9NW3 - chains KF and 2B of the 130 polymer chains in the assembly; structure by electron microscopy, 3.70 A resolution.

# Chain KF
Molecule: Tubulin beta chain
Organism: Tetrahymena thermophila CU428
UniProtKB: P41352 (TBB_TETTH); numbering as in UniProt (aligned over 1-443)
Amino-acid sequence (443 residues; numbered 1 to 443; the number before each row is that of its first residue):
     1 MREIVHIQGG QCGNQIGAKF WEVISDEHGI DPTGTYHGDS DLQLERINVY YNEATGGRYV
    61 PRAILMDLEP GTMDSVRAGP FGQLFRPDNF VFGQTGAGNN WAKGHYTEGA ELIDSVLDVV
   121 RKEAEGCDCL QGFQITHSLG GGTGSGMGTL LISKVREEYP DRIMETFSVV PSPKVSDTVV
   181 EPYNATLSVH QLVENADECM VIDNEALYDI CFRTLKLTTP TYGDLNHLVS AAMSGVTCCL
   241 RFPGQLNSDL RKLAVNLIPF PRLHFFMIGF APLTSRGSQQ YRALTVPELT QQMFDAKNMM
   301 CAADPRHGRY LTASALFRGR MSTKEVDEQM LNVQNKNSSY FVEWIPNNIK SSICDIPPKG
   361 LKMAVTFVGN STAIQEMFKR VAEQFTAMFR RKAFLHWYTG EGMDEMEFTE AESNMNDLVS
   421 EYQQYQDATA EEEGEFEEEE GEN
Unresolved in the structure: 431-443
Curated features (UniProtKB/Swiss-Prot):
  - binding site (GTP): Gln11, Glu69, Ser138, Gly142, Thr143, Gly144, Asn204, Asn226
  - binding site (Mg(2+)): Glu69
Residues lining bound ligands: GDP (guanosine-5'-diphosphate): Gly10, Gln11, Cys12, Gln15, Ile16, Asn99, Ser138, Gly140, Gly141, Gly142, Thr143, Gly144, Asp177, Glu181, Asn204, Tyr222, Leu225, Asn226
Reported in the primary citation:
  - specificity-determining residues: Glu157 (proposed by the authors, not directly observed)

# Chain 2B
Molecule: TLP1
Organism: Tetrahymena thermophila CU428
UniProtKB: I7M0H4 (I7M0H4_TETTS); residues -319 to 422 here correspond to UniProt positions 1-742 (UniProt number = residue number + 320)
Amino-acid sequence (742 residues; numbered -319 to 422; the number before each row is that of its first residue; numbers below 1 keep their minus sign (Met-319 is residue -319)):
  -319 MSEENNENQE NQYNDDDQYN HNEENEDNEQ QEQVDYANHD NDENQEHDPA NEEEQGEQNE
  -259 NVNNDNNNNY DEEEDGKRNE LDDYLSGGGS NRNDKQDQQS SSKRGSNFGV INKPDDNENY
  -199 LRNKDILDNF FKQYQGEVQN YFNEFQQKQI QDSQENGNNN FYSKQNNQQS QKEVSIVASD
  -139 VPLVLRISFY YDNITFHPTK NDQEELFNKP NSYKSIMDQL QKFFAVRRNI RNFDPNETKV
   -79 TYSDFVEFSY FFIENNDDLF LTQQGKEELW IQQQQESQLE KELRENIDKY ENMLKKTTNP
   -19 QEKLIIQNTI ENLKQQLTLL LNKDQGKKGK NLTKEQIRMK NLKEAFNFYC KQQNVTGVAF
    41 TFDRIVHEQN VINLACFMLF LKQFNILNKN KYVTKREIQI MFKKYALNYK ELDLDHFKIM
   101 IEKVAIAFYK EEENLSNIDR VEKLYQYIEI DNIHKFRSKF GLLNQPFNIQ VKDGFRLLPF
   161 DQGRDIVLKK VDPVVRQKVK QFQEFKKSQQ ALQIMQLDQK NINQSKLAPR SMENNRRSTP
   221 NLQQSSVYSQ PGGIGSYANK KIKNQIGKLD AGGKVSWQQL EQLSFSDMKN LNNGQFRPTD
   281 LFNENDDEED KIYLAEYNLQ EDRQRKIQEQ MVNKKGQENY GQIKEPVRPS LRYLQKHDPN
   341 YGKNGYSPSV GNLHRVHASA PEYYSPQNHM NQKQLAINQS YIQRAQQVDQ DQRMKEQAMM
   401 QKIMNNHDLK VQRGINAMNK RK
Unresolved in the structure: -319 to 9, 153-158, 206-422

# Interface between chain KF and chain 2B
Residue-residue contacts (36; chain KF residue first):
  Asp88(KF) with Gln150(2B), hydrogen bond
  Asp114(KF) with Val151(2B)
  Leu117(KF) with Asn144(2B)
  Asp118(KF) with Pro146(2B); Asn148(2B), hydrogen bond
  Arg121(KF) with Asn144(2B), hydrogen bond
  Glu123(KF) with Val38(2B)
  Ala124(KF) with Gly37(2B); Val38(2B), hydrogen bond (backbone-backbone)
  Glu125(KF) with Gly37(2B), hydrogen bond (backbone-backbone); Val38(2B), hydrogen bond (backbone-backbone); Ala39(2B), hydrogen bond (backbone-backbone); Phe40(2B)
  Gly126(KF) with Gly37(2B); Val38(2B); Ala39(2B), hydrogen bond (backbone-backbone)
  Cys127(KF) with Gly37(2B); Val38(2B), hydrogen bond (backbone-backbone); Ala39(2B), hydrogen bond (backbone-backbone)
  Asp128(KF) with Val38(2B)
  Cys129(KF) with Val38(2B)
  Leu130(KF) with Thr36(2B); Gly37(2B); Val38(2B)
  Glu157(KF) with Ala55(2B)
  Glu158(KF) with Asn34(2B), hydrogen bond; Val35(2B); Thr36(2B); Asn144(2B), hydrogen bond
  Tyr159(KF) with Asn34(2B); Val35(2B), hydrogen bond (side chain-backbone); Thr36(2B); Gly37(2B)
  Asp161(KF) with Thr36(2B), hydrogen bond
  Arg162(KF) with Thr36(2B), hydrogen bond
  Glu194(KF) with Lys75(2B), salt bridge
Also at the interface, not in a pair above, chain KF (24 interface residues in all): Glu3, Phe92, Glu111, Lys154, Arg262
Also at the interface, not in a pair above, chain 2B (18 interface residues in all): Arg76, Leu143, Ile149, Lys152

# In short
24 residues of chain KF and 18 residues of chain 2B are in contact, with 15 hydrogen bonds and 1 salt bridge.
Polar pairs include Glu194(KF)-Lys75(2B), Asp88(KF)-Gln150(2B) and Asp118(KF)-Asn148(2B). Ligands of chain KF:
GDP. Curated annotation (UniProt) lists 8 GTP-binding residues and Mg2+-binding residue Glu69(KF) on chain KF.
The paper reports the specificity determinant Glu157(KF).
Here chain KF is Tubulin beta chain and chain 2B is TLP1, both from Tetrahymena thermophila CU428. Entry 9NW3
(Ciliary tip central pair) was determined by electron microscopy together with 9OT2 and 9NTM from the same
study.
